7YIZ - chains A and B; structure by X-ray diffraction, 2.42 A resolution.

== Chain A ==
Molecule: 15-2b light chain
Source organism: Homo sapiens
Sequence (214 residues; each row starts with the number of its first residue):
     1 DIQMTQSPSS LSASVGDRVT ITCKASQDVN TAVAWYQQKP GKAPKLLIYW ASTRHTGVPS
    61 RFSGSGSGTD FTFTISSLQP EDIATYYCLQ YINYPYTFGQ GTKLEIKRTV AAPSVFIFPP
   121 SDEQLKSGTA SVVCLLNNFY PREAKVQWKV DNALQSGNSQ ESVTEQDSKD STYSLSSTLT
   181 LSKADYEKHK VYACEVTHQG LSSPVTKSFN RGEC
Not modelled in the structure: 214
Disulfides: C23-C88, C134-C194
Ligand contacts: 2,5,8,11,14,17-hexaoxanonadecan-19-ol (P15): A34, Y36, Y49, W50, L89, Y91, Y96

== Chain B ==
Molecule: 15-2b W104Y heavy chain
Source organism: Homo sapiens
Sequence (229 residues; numbered 1 to 229; the number before each row is that of its first residue):
     1 EVQLVESGGG LVQPGGSLKL SCAASGFTFS NYWMNWVRQA SGKGLEWVGE IRSKSNNYAT
    61 HYAESVKGRF TISRDDSKNT AYLQMNSLKT EDTAVYYCSN RYYYGQGTLV TVSSASTKGP
   121 SVFPLAPSSK STSGGTAALG CLVKDYFPEP VTVSWNSGAL TSGVHTFPAV LQSSGLYSLS
   181 SVVTVPSSSL GTQTYICNVN HKPSNTKVDK KVEPKSCDKT GGSHHHHHH
Not modelled in the structure: 133-134, 217-229
Disulfides: C22-C98, C141-C197
Ligand contacts: 2,5,8,11,14,17-hexaoxanonadecan-19-ol (P15): N31, Y32, W33, N35, V37, W47, S99, R101, Y102, Y104

== Interface between chain A and chain B ==
Contacting residue pairs - 66 pairs, chain A then chain B:
  Y36(A) - Y104(B)
  Q38(A) - Q39(B)  hydrogen bond
  Q38(A) - Y97(B)  hydrogen bond
  K42(A) - Y97(B)
  A43(A) - Y97(B)  hydrophobic
  A43(A) - G105(B)
  P44(A) - L45(B)  hydrophobic
  P44(A) - Y97(B)
  P44(A) - Y104(B)
  L46(A) - R101(B)
  L46(A) - Y102(B)
  H55(A) - Y102(B)
  H55(A) - Y103(B)
  T56(A) - Y103(B)
  Y87(A) - Q39(B)
  Y87(A) - K43(B)
  Y87(A) - G44(B)
  Y87(A) - L45(B)  hydrophobic
  Y91(A) - R101(B)
  Y94(A) - W47(B)  hydrophobic
  Y94(A) - E50(B)  hydrogen bond
  Y94(A) - R52(B)  hydrogen bond
  Y94(A) - H61(B)  hydrogen bond
  P95(A) - W47(B)  hydrophobic
  Y96(A) - N35(B)
  Y96(A) - W47(B)
  Y96(A) - E50(B)  hydrogen bond
  Y96(A) - R101(B)  hydrogen bond
  F98(A) - V37(B)  hydrophobic
  F98(A) - L45(B)
  F98(A) - W47(B)
  F98(A) - Y104(B)
  F116(A) - A138(B)  hydrophobic
  F118(A) - L125(B)
  F118(A) - A126(B)
  F118(A) - A138(B)
  S121(A) - F123(B)
  S121(A) - P124(B)
  D122(A) - K215(B)  salt bridge
  E123(A) - P124(B)
  E123(A) - K210(B)  salt bridge
  Q124(A) - F123(B)
  Q124(A) - K144(B)
  S131(A) - L142(B)
  S131(A) - K144(B)
  V133(A) - L125(B)  hydrophobic
  L135(A) - A138(B)  hydrophobic
  L135(A) - F167(B)  hydrophobic
  L135(A) - V182(B)  hydrophobic
  N137(A) - H165(B)  hydrogen bond
  N137(A) - T184(B)
  N138(A) - H165(B)
  Q160(A) - V170(B)
  Q160(A) - L171(B)  hydrogen bond (side chain-backbone)
  Q160(A) - Q172(B)
  E161(A) - V170(B)
  S162(A) - F167(B)
  S162(A) - P168(B)  hydrogen bond (side chain-backbone)
  S162(A) - V170(B)
  V163(A) - P168(B)
  T164(A) - F167(B)
  S174(A) - H165(B)  hydrogen bond
  S174(A) - F167(B)
  L175(A) - F167(B)
  S176(A) - F167(B)
  K207(A) - K130(B)
Also at the interface, not in a pair above, chain A (37 interface residues in all): Y49, T129, D167
Also at the interface, not in a pair above, chain B (42 interface residues in all): W33, E46, Y62, A63, T136, L139, T166, S180

== In short ==
37 residues of chain A and 42 residues of chain B are in contact, with 11 hydrogen bonds and 2 salt bridges.
Polar contacts include D122(A)-K215(B), E123(A)-K210(B) and Q38(A)-Q39(B).
2,5,8,11,14,17-hexaoxanonadecan-19-ol is bound between chain A and chain B.
Here chain A is 15-2b light chain and chain B is 15-2b W104Y heavy chain, both from Homo sapiens. Entry 7YIZ
(Crystal structure of anti-mPEG h15-2b Fab W104Y mutant) was determined by X-ray diffraction.
